Entry 8RVQ (electron microscopy, 2.02 A resolution); this record covers chains D and C of the 28 polymer chains in the assembly.

Chain D:
Protein: Proteasome subunit alpha type-4
From: Saccharomyces cerevisiae
Reference sequence: P40303 (PSA4_YEAST); numbering as in UniProt (aligned over 1-254)
Sequence (254 residues; row label = number of the first residue in the row):
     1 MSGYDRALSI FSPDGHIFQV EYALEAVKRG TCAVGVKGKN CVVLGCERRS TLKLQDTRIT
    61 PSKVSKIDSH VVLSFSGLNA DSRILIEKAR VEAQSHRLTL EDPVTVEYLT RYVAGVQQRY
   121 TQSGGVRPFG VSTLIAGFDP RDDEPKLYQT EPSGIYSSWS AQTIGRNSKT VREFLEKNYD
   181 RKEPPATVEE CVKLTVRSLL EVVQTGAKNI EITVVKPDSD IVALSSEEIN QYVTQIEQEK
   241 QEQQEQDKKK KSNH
Unresolved in the structure: 1-2, 243-254
Swiss-Prot annotation at these positions:
  - modified residue: T60 (Phosphothreonine)

Chain C:
Protein: Proteasome subunit alpha type-3
From: Saccharomyces cerevisiae
Reference sequence: P23638 (PSA3_YEAST); residues 1-258 here = UniProt positions 1-258
Sequence (258 residues; row label = number of the first residue in the row):
     1 MGSRRYDSRT TIFSPEGRLY QVEYALESIS HAGTAIGIMA SDGIVLAAER KVTSTLLEQD
    61 TSTEKLYKLN DKIAVAVAGL TADAEILINT ARIHAQNYLK TYNEDIPVEI LVRRLSDIKQ
   121 GYTQHGGLRP FGVSFIYAGY DDRYGYQLYT SNPSGNYTGW KAISVGANTS AAQTLLQMDY
   181 KDDMKVDDAI ELALKTLSKT TDSSALTYDR LEFATIRKGA NDGEVYQKIF KPQEIKDILV
   241 KTGITKKDED EEADEDMK
Unresolved in the structure: 1-2, 52-53, 62-63, 247-258
Swiss-Prot annotation at these positions:
  - cross-link (Glycyl lysine isopeptide (Lys-Gly)): K100 (interchain with G-Cter in ubiquitin), K199 (interchain with G-Cter in ubiquitin), K231 (interchain with G-Cter in ubiquitin)

How chain D and chain C interact:
Residue-residue contacts - 61 pairs, chain D then chain C:
  Y4(D) - D7(C)  hydrogen bond
  Y4(D) - G126(C)
  Y4(D) - G127(C)
  R6(D) - R4(C)  hydrogen bond (side chain-backbone)
  R6(D) - D7(C)  salt bridge
  R6(D) - R9(C)
  L8(D) - T11(C)
  L8(D) - I12(C)  hydrophobic
  Q19(D) - I12(C)
  Q19(D) - F13(C)  hydrogen bond (side chain-backbone)
  Y22(D) - F13(C)  hydrophobic
  Y22(D) - S14(C)
  Y22(D) - P15(C)  hydrophobic
  Y22(D) - G17(C)
  E25(D) - P15(C)
  A26(D) - F13(C)  hydrophobic
  A26(D) - G17(C)
  R29(D) - E16(C)
  R29(D) - R18(C)
  L52(D) - W160(C)  hydrophobic
  L52(D) - Q173(C)
  L52(D) - Q177(C)
  K53(D) - Q177(C)
  L54(D) - W160(C)
  L54(D) - K161(C)  hydrogen bond (backbone-backbone)
  L54(D) - A162(C)
  L54(D) - Q173(C)
  L54(D) - L176(C)
  Q55(D) - G159(C)
  Q55(D) - W160(C)
  Q55(D) - K161(C)
  D56(D) - G159(C)  hydrogen bond (backbone-backbone)
  D56(D) - W160(C)
  R58(D) - Y144(C)  hydrogen bond (side chain-backbone)
  R58(D) - Y146(C)
  I59(D) - E109(C)
  I59(D) - Y144(C)  hydrophobic
  I59(D) - L148(C)
  I59(D) - Y149(C)
  I59(D) - G159(C)
  T60(D) - T158(C)
  T60(D) - G159(C)
  A80(D) - Q120(C)
  A80(D) - G155(C)
  A80(D) - N156(C)
  D81(D) - Q120(C)  hydrogen bond
  R83(D) - G155(C)  hydrogen bond (side chain-backbone)
  R83(D) - N156(C)
  R83(D) - Y157(C)
  I84(D) - Q120(C)
  G125(D) - H125(C)
  G125(D) - G126(C)
  V126(D) - H125(C)
  R127(D) - T11(C)
  R127(D) - F13(C)
  R127(D) - L19(C)
  R127(D) - T123(C)  hydrogen bond (side chain-backbone)
  R127(D) - Q124(C)
  P128(D) - F13(C)
  F129(D) - Q124(C)
  G130(D) - F13(C)
Also at the interface, not in a pair above, chain D (31 interface residues in all): A23, P61, L78, N79, Y120
Also at the interface, not in a pair above, chain C (39 interface residues in all): S116, Q147, S154, M178, Y180

In short:
31 residues of chain D face 39 of chain C across their interface; the contacts include 9 hydrogen bonds and 1
salt bridge. Among the polar pairs are R6(D)-D7(C), Y4(D)-D7(C) and R6(D)-R4(C).
Here chain D is Proteasome subunit alpha type-4 and chain C is Proteasome subunit alpha type-3, both from
Saccharomyces cerevisiae. Entry 8RVQ (20S proteasome from pre1-1) was determined by electron microscopy (same
publication as 8RVL, 8RVO, 8RVP and 9GBK).
